PDB entry 3E1I | X-ray diffraction, 2.30 A resolution | chains B and C of the 4 polymer chains in the assembly

# Chain B
Protein: Fibrinogen beta chain
Organism: Homo sapiens
UniProtKB: P02675 (FIBB_HUMAN); residues 134-461 here correspond to UniProt positions 164-491 (UniProt number = residue number + 30)
Amino-acid sequence (328 residues; numbered 134 to 461; the number before each row is that of its first residue):
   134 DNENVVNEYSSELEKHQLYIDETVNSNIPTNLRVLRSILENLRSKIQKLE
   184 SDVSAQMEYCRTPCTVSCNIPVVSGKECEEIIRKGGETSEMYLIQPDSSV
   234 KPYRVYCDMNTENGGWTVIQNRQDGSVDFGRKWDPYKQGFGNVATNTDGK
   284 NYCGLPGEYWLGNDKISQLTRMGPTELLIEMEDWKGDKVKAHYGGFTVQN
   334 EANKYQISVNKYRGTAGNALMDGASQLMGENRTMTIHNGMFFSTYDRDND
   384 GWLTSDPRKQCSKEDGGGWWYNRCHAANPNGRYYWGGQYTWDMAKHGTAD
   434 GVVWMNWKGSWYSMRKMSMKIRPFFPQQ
Not modelled in the structure: 134-160, 459-461
Disulfides: Cys201-Cys286, Cys211-Cys240, Cys394-Cys407
Differences from the reference sequence: engineered mutation Ala432 (Asp462 in P02675)
Metal / ion sites: Ca2+ site 1: Asp261, Gly263, Asp398 (shared with Glu132(C) of chain C); Ca2+ site 2: Asp381, Asp383, Trp385
UniProt features mapped onto this chain:
  - glycosylation: Asn364 (N-linked (GlcNAc...) asparagine)
What the authors report for this chain:
  - Ca2+ coordination: Asp261, Gly263, Asp398
  - mutagenesis - D432A: abolished binding to Gly-His-Arg-Pro-amide
  - conformationally variable residues (side-chain flip): Glu397, Asp398

# Chain C
Protein: Fibrinogen gamma chain
Organism: Homo sapiens
UniProtKB: P02679 (FIBG_HUMAN); residues 88-406 here correspond to UniProt positions 114-432 (UniProt number = residue number + 26)
Amino-acid sequence (319 residues; row label = number of the first residue in the row):
    88 KMLEEIMKYEASILTHDSSIRYLQEIYNSNNQKIVNLKEKVAQLEAQCQE
   138 PCKDTVQIHDITGKDCQDIANKGAKQSGLYFIKPLKANQQFLVYCEIDGS
   188 GNGWTVFQKRLDGSVDFKKNWIQYKEGFGHLSPTGTTEFWLGNEKIHLIS
   238 TQSAIPYALRVELEDWNGRTSTADYAMFKVGPEADKYRLTYAYFAGGDAG
   288 DAFDGFDFGDDPSDKFFTSHNGMQFSTWDNDNDKFEGNCAEQDGSGWWMN
   338 KCHAGHLNGVYYQGGTYSKASTPNGYDNGIIWATWKTRWYSMKKTTMKII
   388 PFNRLTIGEGQQHHLGGAK
Not modelled in the structure: 88-104, 393-406
Disulfides: Cys153-Cys182, Cys326-Cys339
Metal / ion sites: Ca2+ site 1: Glu132 (shared with Asp261(B), Gly263(B), Asp398(B) of chain B); Ca2+ site 2: Asp294, Gly296, Asp298, Asp301; Ca2+ site 3: Asp318, Asp320, Phe322, Gly324
UniProt features mapped onto this chain:
  - region: Thr374 to Glu396 (Gamma-chain polymerization, binding amino end of another fibrin alpha chain), Gly397 to Lys406 (Platelet aggregation and Staphylococcus clumping)
  - binding site (Ca(2+)): Asp318, Asp320, Phe322, Gly324
  - glycosylation: Asn308 (N-linked (GlcNAc...) asparagine)
  - cross-link: Gln398 (Isoglutamyl lysine isopeptide (Gln-Lys) (interchain with K-432)), Lys406 (Isoglutamyl lysine isopeptide (Lys-Gln) (interchain with Q-424))
What the authors report for this chain:
  - Ca2+ coordination: Glu132, Asp294 to Asp301

# Interface between chain B and chain C
Pairs across the interface (73; chain B residue first):
  Leu172(B) - Tyr114(C)  hydrophobic
  Leu172(B) - Asn117(C)
  Arg176(B) - Ile113(C)
  Arg176(B) - Asn117(C)
  Ile179(B) - Asn117(C)
  Ile179(B) - Lys120(C)
  Leu182(B) - Leu124(C)  hydrophobic
  Glu183(B) - Leu124(C)
  Glu183(B) - Lys127(C)
  Val186(B) - Lys127(C)
  Val186(B) - Val128(C)  hydrophobic
  Gln189(B) - Leu131(C)
  Met190(B) - Gln130(C)
  Met190(B) - Leu131(C)
  Met190(B) - Gln134(C)
  Cys193(B) - Cys135(C)  hydrogen bond
  Cys197(B) - Cys139(C)  disulfide
  Cys197(B) - Lys140(C)  hydrogen bond (backbone-backbone)
  Thr198(B) - Lys140(C)
  Val199(B) - Lys140(C)  hydrogen bond (backbone-backbone)
  Val199(B) - Asp141(C)
  Val199(B) - Thr142(C)  hydrogen bond (backbone-backbone)
  Ser200(B) - Asp141(C)
  Ser200(B) - Thr142(C)  hydrogen bond
  Cys201(B) - Asp141(C)  hydrogen bond (backbone-side chain)
  Cys201(B) - Val143(C)
  Asn202(B) - Val143(C)
  Asn202(B) - His217(C)
  Asn202(B) - Leu218(C)
  Asn202(B) - Ser219(C)
  Asn202(B) - Pro220(C)
  Asn202(B) - Thr224(C)
  Ile203(B) - Ile145(C)  hydrophobic
  Ile203(B) - Leu179(C)  hydrophobic
  Ile203(B) - His217(C)
  Ile203(B) - Leu218(C)  hydrogen bond (backbone-backbone)
  Pro204(B) - Gly216(C)
  Pro204(B) - His217(C)
  Val205(B) - Gly214(C)
  Val205(B) - Phe215(C)
  Val205(B) - Gly216(C)  hydrogen bond (backbone-backbone)
  Val205(B) - Leu218(C)  hydrophobic
  Val205(B) - Phe226(C)  hydrophobic
  Val205(B) - Trp227(C)
  Val205(B) - Leu228(C)
  Val205(B) - Lys232(C)
  Val206(B) - Gly214(C)
  Arg216(B) - Ile209(C)
  Lys217(B) - Ile209(C)
  Lys217(B) - Glu213(C)
  Gly218(B) - Ile209(C)
  Gly218(B) - Gln210(C)  hydrogen bond (backbone-side chain)
  Glu220(B) - Gln210(C)
  Glu223(B) - His217(C)  salt bridge
  Leu226(B) - Ile145(C)  hydrophobic
  Leu226(B) - Phe168(C)  hydrophobic
  Leu226(B) - Leu179(C)  hydrophobic
  Gln228(B) - Gln176(C)
  Gln228(B) - Gln177(C)  hydrogen bond
  Ser231(B) - Gln176(C)
  Pro235(B) - Phe168(C)  hydrophobic
  Pro235(B) - Gln177(C)
  Arg237(B) - Asp141(C)  salt bridge
  Arg237(B) - Val143(C)  hydrogen bond (side chain-backbone)
  Asp261(B) - Glu132(C)
  Asp261(B) - Gln136(C)
  Arg264(B) - Gln136(C)  hydrogen bond (side chain-backbone)
  Gly274(B) - Pro138(C)
  Asn275(B) - Pro138(C)
  Asn275(B) - Cys139(C)  hydrogen bond (side chain-backbone)
  Asn284(B) - Thr224(C)
  Tyr285(B) - His217(C)
  Asp398(B) - Glu132(C)
Also at the interface, not in a pair above, chain B (41 interface residues in all): Leu165, Leu175, Ser187, Pro196, Asp230
Also at the interface, not in a pair above, chain C (44 interface residues in all): Arg108, Gln111, Ile121, Leu166, Ser201
Cross-chain cystine bridges: Cys197(B)-Cys139(C)

# Summary
41 residues of chain B and 44 residues of chain C are in contact; the contacts include 1 disulfide bond, 13
hydrogen bonds and 2 salt bridges. Polar pairs include Glu223(B)-His217(C), Arg237(B)-Asp141(C) and
Cys193(B)-Cys135(C). From the paper: D432A of chain B abolishes binding to Gly-His-Arg-Pro-amide; Ca2+
coordination by Asp261(B), Gly263(B) and Glu132(C) among others.
Here chain B is Fibrinogen beta chain and chain C is Fibrinogen gamma chain, both from Homo sapiens. Entry
3E1I (Crystal Structure of BbetaD432A Variant Fibrinogen Fragment D with the Peptide Ligand
Gly-His-Arg-Pro-amide) was determined by X-ray diffraction.
